PDB entry 7XFH | electron microscopy, 2.90 A resolution | chains E and J of the 11 polymer chains in the assembly

[Chain E]
Protein: Histone H3.2
From: Xenopus laevis
UniProtKB: P84233 (H32_XENLA); residues 0-135 here correspond to UniProt positions 1-136 (UniProt number = residue number + 1)
Amino-acid sequence (136 residues; each row starts with the number of its first residue; numbering starts at 0):
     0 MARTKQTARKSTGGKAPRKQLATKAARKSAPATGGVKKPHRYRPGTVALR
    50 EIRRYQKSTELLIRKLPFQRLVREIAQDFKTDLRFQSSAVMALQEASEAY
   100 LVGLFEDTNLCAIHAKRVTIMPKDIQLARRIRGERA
Not modelled in the structure: 0-38

[Chain J]
Molecule: 152-nt DNA strand
From: Xenopus laevis
Sequence (152 nucleotides; each row starts with the number of its first residue; numbers below 1 keep their minus sign (DC-74 is residue -74)):
   -74 CCTGGAGAATCCCGGTGCCGAGGCCGCTCAATTGGTCGTAGACAGCTCTA
   -24 GCACCGCTTAAACGCACGTACGCGCTGTCCCCCGCGTTTTAACCGCCAAG
    26 GGGACTACTCCCTAGTCTCCAGGCACGTGTCAGATATATACATCCTGTGC
    76 AT
Not modelled in the structure: -74 to -73, 60-77

[Interface between chain E and chain J]
Contacting residue pairs (17; chain E residue first):
  Arg40(E) with DC-8(J), base contact
  Arg42(E) with DA-5(J), salt bridge to the phosphate
  Pro43(E) with DA-5(J), sugar contact
  Arg63(E) with DA-14(J), phosphate contact; DA-13(J), salt bridge to the phosphate
  Arg72(E) with DC-23(J), salt bridge to the phosphate
  Arg83(E) with DG-24(J), phosphate contact; DC-23(J), phosphate contact
  Phe84(E) with DG-24(J), sugar contact; DC-23(J), hydrogen bond to the phosphate
  Gln85(E) with DG-24(J), phosphate contact
  Arg116(E) with DG-3(J), phosphate contact; DC-2(J), phosphate contact
  Val117(E) with DG-3(J), hydrogen bond to the phosphate
  Thr118(E) with DC-4(J), phosphate contact; DG-3(J), hydrogen bond to the phosphate
  Met120(E) with DC-2(J), phosphate contact
Interface residues without a listed pair, chain E (15 interface residues in all): Leu82, Ser86, Lys115
Interface residues without a listed pair, chain J (10 interface residues in all): DA-9

[Summary]
15 residues of chain E and 10 residues of chain J are in contact; the contacts include 3 hydrogen bonds and 3
salt bridges. Polar contacts include Phe84(E)-DC-23(J), Val117(E)-DG-3(J) and Thr118(E)-DG-3(J).
Here chain E is Histone H3.2 and chain J is a 152-nt DNA strand, both from Xenopus laevis. Entry 7XFH
(Structure of nucleosome-AAG complex (A-30I, post-catalytic state)) was determined by electron microscopy,
deposited together with 7XFC, 7XFI, 7XFJ, 7XFL, 7XFM and 7XFN.
